8WRC - chains A and D of the 22 polymer chains in the assembly; structure by X-ray diffraction, 3.59 A resolution.

[Chain A]
Molecule: 16S rRNA
Organism: Thermus thermophilus HB8
Sequence (1522 nucleotides; row label = number of the first residue in the row; note: 42 numbers in that range are skipped by the numbering (no residue carries them; nothing is unmodelled there); a row labelled like 190A-190L holds insertion residues (190A, then the next letters in order); numbering starts at 0):
     0 UUUGUUGGAG AGUCUGAUCC UGGCUCAGGG UGAACGCUGG CGGCGUGCCU AAGACAUGCA
    60 AGUCGUGCGG G
    73 CCGCGGGGUU UU
    88 ACUCCG
    95 UGGUC
   101 AGCGGCGGAC GGGUGAGUAA CGCGUGGGU
  129A G
   130 ACCUACCCGG AAGAGGGGGA CAACCCGGGG AAACUCGGGC UAAUCCCCCA UGUGGACCCG
   190 C
190A-190L CCCUUGGGGUGU
   191 GUCCAAAGGG CUUU
   216 GCCCGCUUCC GGAUGGGCCC GCGUCCCAUC AGCUAGUUGG UGGGGUAAUG GCCCACCAAG
   276 GCGACGACGG GUAGCCGGUC UGAGAGGAUG GCCGGCCACA GGGGCACUGA GACACGGGCC
   336 CCACUCCUAC GGGAGGCAGC AGUUAGGAAU CUUCCGCAAU GGGCGCAAGC CUGACGGAGC
   396 GACGCCGCUU GGAGGAAGAA GCCCUUCGGG GUGUAAACUC CUGAA
   442 CCCGGGACGA AACCCCCGAC GA
   474 GGGGACUGAC GGUACCGGG
   494 GUAAUAGCGC CGGCCAACUC CGUGCCAGCA GCCXCGGUAA UACGGAGGGC GCGAGCGUUA
   554 CCCGGAUUCA CUGGGCGUAA AGGGCGUGUA GGCGGCCUGG GGCGUCCCAU GUGAAAGACC
   614 ACGGCUCAAC CGUGGGGGAG CGUGGGAUAC GCUCAGGCUA GACGGUGGGA GAGGGUGGUG
   674 GAAUUCCCGG AGUAGCGGUG AAAUGCGCAG AUACCGGGAG GAACGCCGAU GGCGAAGGCA
   734 GCCACCUGGU CCACCCGUGA CGCUGAGGCG CGAAAGCGUG GGGAGCAAAC CGGAUUAGAU
   794 ACCCGGGUAG UCCACGCCCU AAACGAUGCG CGCUAGGUCU CUGGGUCU
   848 CCUGGGGGCC GAAGCUAACG CGUUAAGCGC GCCGCCUGGG GAGUACGGCC GCAAGGCUGA
   908 AACUCAAAGG AAUUGACGGG GGCCCGCACA AGCGGUGGAG CAUGUGGUUU AAUUCGAAGX
   968 AACGCGAAGA ACCUUACCAG GCCUUGACAU GCUAGG
 1003A G
  1004 AACCCGGGUG AAAGCCUGGG GUGCCCC
1030A-1030D GCGA
  1031 GGGGAGCCCU AGCACAGGUG CUGCAUGGCC GUCGUCAGCU CGUGCCGUGA GGUGUUGGGU
  1091 UAAGUCCCGC AACGAGCGCA ACCCCCGCCG UUAGUUGCCA GCGGUUCGGC CGGGCACUCU
  1151 AACGGGACUG CCCGCGAAA
  1171 GCGGGAGGAA GGAGGGGACG ACGUCUGGUC AGCAUGGCCC UUACGGCCUG GGCGACACAC
  1231 GUGCUACAAU GCCCACUACA AAGCGAUGCC ACCCGGCAAC GGGGAGCUAA UCGCAAAAAG
  1291 GUGGGCCCAG UUCGGAUUGG GGUCUGCAAC CCGACCCCAU GAAGCCGGAA UCGCUAGUAA
  1351 UCGCGGAUCA G
 1361A C
  1362 CAUGCCGCGG UGAAUACGUU CCCGGGCCUU GUACACACXG CCXGUXACGC CAUGGGAGCG
  1422 GGCUCUACCC GAAGUCGCCG GG
  1446 AGCCUACGGG
  1459 CAGGCGCCGA GGGUAGGGCC CGUGACUGGG GCGAAGUCGU AACAAGGUAG CUGUACCGGA
  1519 AGGUGCGGCU GGAUCCACUC CUUUCU
Not modelled in the structure: 0-4, 1533-1538
Covalently attached groups: covalent link 5MC_1407-G1494
Modified positions: PSU (pseudouridine-5'-monophosphate) at position 516, G7M (N7-methyl-guanosine-5'-monophosphate) at position 527, M2G (N2-dimethylguanosine-5'-monophosphate) at position 966, 5MC (5-methylcytidine-5'-monophosphate) at position 967, 2MG (2N-methylguanosine-5'-monophosphate) at position 1207, 5MC (5-methylcytidine-5'-monophosphate) at position 1400, 4OC (4n,o2'-methylcytidine-5'-monophosphate) at position 1402, 5MC (5-methylcytidine-5'-monophosphate) at position 1404, 5MC (5-methylcytidine-5'-monophosphate) at position 1407, UR3 (3-methyluridine-5'-monophoshate) at position 1498, MA6 (6N-dimethyladenosine-5'-monophoshate) at position 1518, MA6 (6N-dimethyladenosine-5'-monophoshate) at position 1519, PSU (pseudouridine-5'-monophosphate) at position 1540, PSU (pseudouridine-5'-monophosphate) at position 1541
Construct notes: conflict U0, C13 (U in NR_037066), C1534 (A1507 in NR_037066), A1535 (C1508 in NR_037066), C1543 (U1514 in NR_037066); insertion (1027, 1031, 1244-1245, 1540-1541)
Ion coordination: Mg2+ site 1: U5 (shared with 1 residue of chain H); Mg2+ site 2 near G21 (its only coordinating residue here); Mg2+ site 3: C48, U49, G115; Mg2+ site 4: C58, U387, G388; Mg2+ site 5: A59, U387; Mg2+ site 6 near G70 (its only coordinating residue here); Mg2+ site 7: G80, U81; Mg2+ site 8 near U82 (its only coordinating residue here); Mg2+ site 9: U83, U84; Mg2+ site 10: G107, G326; Mg2+ site 11: A109, G331; Mg2+ site 12 near G111 (its only coordinating residue here); 121 more Mg2+ sites not listed

[Chain D]
Name: 30S ribosomal protein S4
Organism: Thermus thermophilus HB8
UniProtKB: P80373 (RS4_THET8); residues 1-209 here = UniProt positions 1-209
Amino-acid sequence (209 residues; numbered 1 to 209; the number before each row is that of its first residue):
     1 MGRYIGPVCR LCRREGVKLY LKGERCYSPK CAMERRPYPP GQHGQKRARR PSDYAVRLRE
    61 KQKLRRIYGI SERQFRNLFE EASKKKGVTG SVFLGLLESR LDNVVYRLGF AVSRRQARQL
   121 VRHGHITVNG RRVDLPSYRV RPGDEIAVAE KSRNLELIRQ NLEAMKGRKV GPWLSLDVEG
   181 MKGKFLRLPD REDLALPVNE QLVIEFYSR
Not modelled in the structure: 1
Ion coordination: Zn2+: Cys9, Cys12, Cys26, Cys31; Mg2+ site 1 near Lys84 (its only coordinating residue here); Mg2+ site 2: Gly87, Thr89
UniProt features mapped onto this chain:
  - binding site (Zn(2+)): Cys9, Cys12, Cys26, Cys31

[Chain A / chain D interface]
Residue-residue contacts (118):
  A8(A) - Glu205(D)  hydrogen bond to the base
  A8(A) - Ser208(D)  base contact
  A8(A) - Arg209(D)  base contact
  A26(A) - Arg209(D)  base contact
  C400(A) - Arg73(D)  salt bridge to the phosphate
  C401(A) - Arg73(D)  salt bridge to the phosphate
  C401(A) - Asn77(D)  phosphate contact
  G402(A) - Gln74(D)  phosphate contact
  G402(A) - Leu135(D)  sugar contact
  G402(A) - Ser137(D)  hydrogen bond to the phosphate
  C403(A) - Arg3(D)  salt bridge to the phosphate
  C403(A) - Gln74(D)  hydrogen bond to the phosphate
  C403(A) - Arg122(D)  hydrogen bond to the sugar
  C403(A) - Pro136(D)  phosphate contact
  C403(A) - Ser137(D)  hydrogen bond to the phosphate
  U404(A) - Gly2(D)  hydrogen bond to the base
  U404(A) - Arg118(D)  salt bridge to the phosphate
  U404(A) - Arg122(D)  phosphate contact
  U405(A) - Gly2(D)  base contact
  U405(A) - Ile5(D)  phosphate contact
  G406(A) - Ile5(D)  sugar contact
  G406(A) - Gln119(D)  hydrogen bond to the sugar
  G407(A) - Ser113(D)  phosphate contact
  G407(A) - Arg115(D)  salt bridge to the phosphate
  G407(A) - Gln116(D)  hydrogen bond to the sugar
  G407(A) - Gln119(D)  hydrogen bond to the sugar
  A408(A) - Leu21(D)  phosphate contact
  A408(A) - Lys22(D)  salt bridge to the phosphate
  A408(A) - Ser113(D)  hydrogen bond to the phosphate
  A408(A) - Arg115(D)  phosphate contact
  A408(A) - Gln116(D)  hydrogen bond to the sugar
  G409(A) - Lys22(D)  salt bridge to the phosphate
  G409(A) - Glu24(D)  phosphate contact
  G409(A) - Arg25(D)  hydrogen bond to the phosphate
  G410(A) - Lys22(D)  hydrogen bond to the base
  G410(A) - Arg25(D)  salt bridge to the phosphate
  G410(A) - Lys30(D)  salt bridge to the phosphate
  A411(A) - Arg25(D)  salt bridge to the phosphate
  A411(A) - Lys30(D)  phosphate contact
  G413(A) - Arg36(D)  hydrogen bond to the base
  C419(A) - Gln42(D)  sugar contact
  G425(A) - Tyr38(D)  phosphate contact
  G425(A) - Gln45(D)  hydrogen bond to the phosphate
  G426(A) - Arg36(D)  salt bridge to the phosphate
  G426(A) - Tyr38(D)  hydrogen bond to the phosphate
  G426(A) - Gly41(D)  hydrogen bond to the phosphate
  G426(A) - Gln42(D)  sugar contact
  G426(A) - Gln45(D)  phosphate contact
  U427(A) - Arg13(D)  salt bridge to the phosphate
  U427(A) - Arg36(D)  salt bridge to the phosphate
  U427(A) - Pro40(D)  phosphate contact
  U427(A) - Gly41(D)  hydrogen bond to the phosphate
  G428(A) - Pro7(D)  phosphate contact
  G428(A) - Arg36(D)  hydrogen bond to the sugar
  U429(A) - Lys22(D)  phosphate contact
  U429(A) - Arg25(D)  sugar contact
  U429(A) - Ala32(D)  phosphate contact
  U429(A) - Arg36(D)  salt bridge to the phosphate
  A430(A) - Gly6(D)  phosphate contact
  A430(A) - Pro7(D)  phosphate contact
  A430(A) - Val8(D)  hydrogen bond to the phosphate
  A430(A) - Cys9(D)  hydrogen bond to the phosphate
  A430(A) - Arg10(D)  hydrogen bond to the phosphate
  A430(A) - Lys22(D)  salt bridge to the phosphate
  C436(A) - Leu155(D)  phosphate contact
  C436(A) - Glu156(D)  sugar contact
  C436(A) - Leu157(D)  sugar contact
  U437(A) - Gln119(D)  base contact
  U437(A) - His123(D)  hydrogen bond to the sugar
  U437(A) - His125(D)  sugar contact
  U437(A) - Leu155(D)  sugar contact
  G438(A) - His123(D)  sugar contact
  G438(A) - His125(D)  phosphate contact
  C489(A) - Arg132(D)  salt bridge to the phosphate
  G490(A) - Arg132(D)  salt bridge to the phosphate
  G491(A) - Lys151(D)  phosphate contact
  A496(A) - Gln119(D)  hydrogen bond to the base
  C508(A) - Tyr54(D)  sugar contact
  C508(A) - Arg209(D)  salt bridge to the phosphate
  A509(A) - Ser52(D)  hydrogen bond to the phosphate
  A509(A) - Tyr54(D)  phosphate contact
  A509(A) - Ala55(D)  sugar contact
  C511(A) - His43(D)  hydrogen bond to the base
  C511(A) - Lys46(D)  phosphate contact
  U512(A) - Gln42(D)  hydrogen bond to the sugar
  U512(A) - His43(D)  sugar contact
  U512(A) - Lys46(D)  salt bridge to the phosphate
  G540(A) - Gln42(D)  hydrogen bond to the base
  G540(A) - His43(D)  base contact
  G541(A) - Gly41(D)  sugar contact
  G541(A) - Gln42(D)  hydrogen bond to the sugar
  G542(A) - Arg10(D)  salt bridge to the phosphate
  G542(A) - Arg14(D)  hydrogen bond to the phosphate
  G542(A) - Pro40(D)  sugar contact
  G542(A) - Gly41(D)  sugar contact
  C543(A) - Arg10(D)  salt bridge to the phosphate
  C543(A) - Arg14(D)  salt bridge to the phosphate
  G544(A) - Arg59(D)  salt bridge to the phosphate
  G544(A) - Gln62(D)  hydrogen bond to the phosphate
  G544(A) - Arg66(D)  salt bridge to the phosphate
  C545(A) - Lys61(D)  salt bridge to the phosphate
  C545(A) - Gln62(D)  phosphate contact
  C545(A) - Arg65(D)  salt bridge to the phosphate
  C545(A) - Glu72(D)  phosphate contact
  G546(A) - Arg65(D)  salt bridge to the phosphate
  G546(A) - Ser71(D)  phosphate contact
  G546(A) - Glu72(D)  hydrogen bond to the phosphate
  G546(A) - Arg73(D)  hydrogen bond to the phosphate
  A547(A) - Gly2(D)  hydrogen bond to the phosphate
  C612(A) - Lys84(D)  salt bridge to the phosphate
  G616(A) - Arg141(D)  salt bridge to the phosphate
  U619(A) - Arg132(D)  base contact
  U619(A) - Val133(D)  base contact
  U619(A) - Asp134(D)  hydrogen bond to the base
  U619(A) - Leu135(D)  base contact
  C620(A) - Leu135(D)  base contact
  C620(A) - Ser137(D)  hydrogen bond to the base
  C620(A) - Tyr138(D)  sugar contact
Other interface residues (no listed pair), chain A (52 interface residues in all): U5, G27, G28, A412, A439, C613, A614
Other interface residues (no listed pair), chain D (69 interface residues in all): Tyr4, Arg35, Leu58, Arg76, Lys85, Lys86, Val112, Phe206

[In short]
52 residues of chain A face 69 of chain D across their interface; the contacts include 36 hydrogen bonds and
29 salt bridges. Polar contacts include A8(A)-Glu205(D), U404(A)-Gly2(D) and G410(A)-Lys22(D). UniProt lists 4
Zn2+-binding residues on chain D.
Here chain A is 16S rRNA and chain D is 30S ribosomal protein S4, both from Thermus thermophilus HB8. Entry
8WRC (Time-Resolved Ambient Temperature Kineto-Crystallographic Structure of Initiation Factor in Complex with
Ribosome) was determined by X-ray diffraction.
